Entry 4Y8L (X-ray diffraction, 2.40 A resolution); this record covers chains T and U of the 32 polymer chains in the assembly.

Chain T:
Protein: Probable proteasome subunit alpha type-7
Organism: Saccharomyces cerevisiae S288c
Notes: EC 3.4.25.1
Reference sequence: P21242 (PSA7_YEAST); residues -3 to 284 here correspond to UniProt positions 1-288 (UniProt number = residue number + 4)
Chain sequence (288 residues; numbered -3 to 284; the number before each row is that of its first residue; numbers below 1 keep their minus sign (Met-3 is residue -3)):
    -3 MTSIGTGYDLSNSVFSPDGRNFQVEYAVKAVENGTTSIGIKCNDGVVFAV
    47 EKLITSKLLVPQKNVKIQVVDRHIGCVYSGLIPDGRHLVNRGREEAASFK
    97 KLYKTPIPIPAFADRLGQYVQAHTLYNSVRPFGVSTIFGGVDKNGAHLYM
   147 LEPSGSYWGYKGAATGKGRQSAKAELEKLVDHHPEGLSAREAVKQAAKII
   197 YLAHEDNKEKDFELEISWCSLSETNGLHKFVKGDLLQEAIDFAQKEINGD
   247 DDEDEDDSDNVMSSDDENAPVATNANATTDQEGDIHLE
Disordered / not traced: -3 to 1, 245-284
UniProt features mapped onto this chain:
  - modified residue: Thr-2 (N-acetylthreonine)

Chain U:
Protein: Proteasome subunit alpha type-1
Organism: Saccharomyces cerevisiae S288c
Notes: EC 3.4.25.1
Reference sequence: P21243 (PSA1_YEAST); residues -8 to 243 here correspond to UniProt positions 1-252 (UniProt number = residue number + 9)
Chain sequence (252 residues; numbered -8 to 243; the number before each row is that of its first residue; numbers below 1 keep their minus sign (Met-8 is residue -8)):
    -8 MSGAAAASAAGYDRHITIFSPEGRLYQVEYAFKATNQTNINSLAVRGKDC
    42 TVVISQKKVPDKLLDPTTVSYIFCISRTIGMVVNGPIPDARNAALRAKAE
    92 AAEFRYKYGYDMPCDVLAKRMANLSQIYTQRAYMRPLGVILTFVSVDEEL
   142 GPSIYKTDPAGYYVGYKATATGPKQQEITTNLENHFKKSKIDHINEESWE
   192 KVVEFAITHMIDALGTEFSKNDLEVGVATKDKFFTLSAENIEERLVAIAE
   242 QD
Disordered / not traced: -8 to 1, 243

Chain T / chain U interface:
Contacting residue pairs (63):
  Thr2(T) with His6(U), hydrogen bond (backbone-side chain)
  Gly3(T) with His6(U)
  Tyr4(T) with Arg5(U); His6(U); Tyr21(U)
  Ser9(T) with Arg126(U)
  Val10(T) with His6(U); Gln18(U)
  Phe11(T) with Gln18(U), hydrogen bond (backbone-side chain); Tyr21(U); Ala22(U), hydrophobic; Ala25(U), hydrophobic; Arg126(U); Pro127(U); Gly129(U)
  Ser12(T) with Tyr21(U)
  Pro13(T) with Tyr21(U), hydrophobic; Lys24(U), hydrogen bond (backbone-side chain)
  Asp14(T) with Lys24(U)
  Gly15(T) with Tyr21(U); Ala25(U)
  Lys37(T) with Asp56(U), salt bridge
  Gln114(T) with Arg82(U), hydrogen bond (side chain-backbone); Asn83(U); Leu86(U)
  Gln117(T) with Pro79(U); Asp80(U); Asn83(U), hydrogen bond; Arg126(U)
  Thr120(T) with Arg126(U), hydrogen bond (backbone-side chain)
  Leu121(T) with Tyr124(U); Arg126(U); Leu128(U), hydrophobic
  Tyr122(T) with Tyr124(U); Met125(U), hydrophobic
  Ser150(T) with Pro79(U)
  Gly151(T) with Pro79(U)
  Ser152(T) with Ile78(U); Pro79(U)
  Tyr153(T) with Arg82(U), hydrogen bond (backbone-side chain)
  Trp154(T) with Leu55(U), hydrophobic; Thr59(U); Val60(U), hydrophobic; Ser61(U); Tyr62(U); Ile78(U), hydrophobic; Arg82(U)
  Gly155(T) with Leu55(U); Asp56(U), hydrogen bond (backbone-backbone); Thr59(U), hydrogen bond (backbone-side chain)
  Tyr156(T) with Leu54(U); Leu55(U); Asp56(U)
  Lys157(T) with Leu54(U), hydrogen bond (backbone-backbone); Leu55(U)
  Gly158(T) with Leu54(U)
  Lys169(T) with Asp52(U); Leu54(U)
  Leu172(T) with Leu54(U), hydrophobic
  Glu173(T) with Lys53(U), salt bridge; Leu54(U)
  Val176(T) with Leu54(U), hydrophobic
  Asp177(T) with Lys53(U), salt bridge
Interface residues without a listed pair, chain T (32 interface residues in all): Asp110, Tyr145
Interface residues without a listed pair, chain U (29 interface residues in all): Pro57

Overview:
Chain T and chain U form an interface of 32 and 29 residues respectively, with 10 hydrogen bonds and 3 salt
bridges. Polar contacts include Lys37(T)-Asp56(U), Glu173(T)-Lys53(U) and Asp177(T)-Lys53(U).
Chain T is Probable proteasome subunit alpha type-7 and chain U is Proteasome subunit alpha type-1, both from
Saccharomyces cerevisiae S288c; the structure, Yeast 20S proteasome in complex with Ac-APLL-ep, was determined
by X-ray diffraction (same publication as 4Y69, 4Y6A, 4Y6V, 4Y6Z, 4Y70, 4Y74 and 34 further entries).
